3FFQ - chain A; structure by X-ray diffraction, 2.40 A resolution.

== Chain A ==
Protein: Potassium/sodium hyperpolarization-activated cyclic nucleotide-gated channel 2
Organism: Mus musculus
UniProtKB: O88703 (HCN2_MOUSE); residue numbers follow UniProt; this construct covers 443-640
Chain sequence (202 residues; row label = number of the first residue in the row):
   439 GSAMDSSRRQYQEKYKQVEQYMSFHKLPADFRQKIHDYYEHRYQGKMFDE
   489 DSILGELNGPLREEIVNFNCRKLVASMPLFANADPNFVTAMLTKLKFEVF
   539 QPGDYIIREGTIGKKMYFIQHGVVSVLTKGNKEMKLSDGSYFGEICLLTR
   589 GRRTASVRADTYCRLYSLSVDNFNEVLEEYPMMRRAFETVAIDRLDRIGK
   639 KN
Disordered / not traced: 439-444, 567-568, 631-640
Differences from the reference sequence: expression tag (439-442)
Swiss-Prot annotation at these positions:
  - binding site (3',5'-cyclic AMP): Gly581, Glu582, Cys584, Arg591, Thr592, Arg632
  - mutagenesis: Ser594 (S594R: Shifts channel activation to more negative voltage, slows channel opening and speeds up channel closure. Reduces sensitivity to activation by cAMP)
From the paper describing this entry:
  - conformationally variable residues (helix shift): Asn520

== In short ==
UniProt lists 6 residues binding 3',5'-cyclic AMP and one mutagenesis site. The paper reports conformational
variability at Asn520.
Chain A is Potassium/sodium hyperpolarization-activated cyclic nucleotide-gated channel 2 (Mus musculus); the
structure, HCN2I 443-640 apo-state, was determined by X-ray diffraction together with 3ETQ from the same
study.
